PDB entry 6Z6O | electron microscopy, 3.80 A resolution | chains A and C of the 16 polymer chains in the assembly

# Chain A
Molecule: Histone deacetylase HDA1
From: Saccharomyces cerevisiae (strain ATCC 204508 / S288c)
Notes: EC 3.5.1.98
UniProtKB: P53973 (HDA1_YEAST); residues 40-700 here = UniProt positions 40-700
Chain sequence (661 residues; numbered 40 to 700; the number before each row is that of its first residue):
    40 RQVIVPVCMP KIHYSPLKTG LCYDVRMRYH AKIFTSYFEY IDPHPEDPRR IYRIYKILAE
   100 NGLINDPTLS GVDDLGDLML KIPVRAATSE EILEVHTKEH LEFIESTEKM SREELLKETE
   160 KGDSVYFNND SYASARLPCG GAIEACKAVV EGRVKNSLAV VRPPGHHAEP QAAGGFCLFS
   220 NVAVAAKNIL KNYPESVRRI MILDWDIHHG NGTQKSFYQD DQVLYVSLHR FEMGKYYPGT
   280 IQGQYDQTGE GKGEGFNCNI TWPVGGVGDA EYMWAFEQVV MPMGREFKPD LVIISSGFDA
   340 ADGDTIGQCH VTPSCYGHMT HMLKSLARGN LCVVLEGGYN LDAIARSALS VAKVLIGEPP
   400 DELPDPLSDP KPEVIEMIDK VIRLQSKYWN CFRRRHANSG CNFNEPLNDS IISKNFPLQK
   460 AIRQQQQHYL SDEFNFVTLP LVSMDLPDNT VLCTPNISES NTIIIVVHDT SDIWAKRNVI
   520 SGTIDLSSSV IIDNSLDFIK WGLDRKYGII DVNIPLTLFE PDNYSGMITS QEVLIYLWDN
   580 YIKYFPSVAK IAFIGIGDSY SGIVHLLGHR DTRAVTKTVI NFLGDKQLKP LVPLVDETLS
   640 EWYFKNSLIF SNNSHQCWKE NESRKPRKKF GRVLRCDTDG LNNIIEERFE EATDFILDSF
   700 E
Unresolved in the structure: 659-663
Construct notes: conflict L446 (Ile in P53973)
Ion coordination: Zn2+: D245, H247
UniProt features mapped onto this chain:
  - active site: H206

# Chain C
Molecule: HDA1 complex subunit 2
From: Saccharomyces cerevisiae (strain ATCC 204508 / S288c)
UniProtKB: Q06629 (HDA2_YEAST); residue numbers follow UniProt; this construct covers 10-638
Chain sequence (629 residues; each row starts with the number of its first residue):
    10 KVYYLPVTLT QFQKDLSEIL ISLHAKSFKA SIIGEPQADA VNKPSGLPAG PETHPYPTLS
    70 QRQLTYIFDS NIRAIANHPS LLVDHYMPRQ LLRMEPTESS IAGSHKFQVL NQLINSICFR
   130 DREGSPNEVI KCAIIAHSIK ELDLLEGLIL GKKFRTKRLS GTSLYNEKHK FPNLPTVDST
   190 INKDGTPNSV SSTSSNSNST SYTGYSKDDY DYSVKRNLKK RKINTDDWLF LATTKHLKHD
   250 QYLLANYDID MIISFDPMLE VELPALQVLR NNANKDIPII KLLVQNSPDH YLLDSEIKNS
   310 SVKSSHLSNN GHVDDSQEYE EIKSSLLYFL QARNAPVNNC EIDYIKLVKC CLEGKDCNNI
   370 LPVLDLITLD EASKDSSDSG FWQPQLTKLQ YSSTELPLWD GPLDIKTYQT ELMHRAVIRL
   430 RDIQDEYAKG TVPLYEKRLN ETQRQNQLDE IKNSVGLTFK KKQEVEKSIN DSEKRLKHAM
   490 TESTKLQNKI NHLLKNRQEL ENFNKLPSNT ISSENHLEEG SALADKLKEY IDKNATLFNK
   550 LKELQQANAE KSKLNDELRS KYQIESSKAA ESAQTLKILQ ESMKSLENEV NGPLTKFSTE
   610 SLKKELERLQ NDFQSLKARN KFLKNYITL
Unresolved in the structure: 43-61, 132-134, 183-210, 309-324, 378-384, 611-618
Cystine bridges: C359-C366

# How chain A and chain C interact
Residue-residue contacts (17; chain A residue first):
  R40(A) with Q452(C)
  E401(A) with K630(C), salt bridge; K633(C), salt bridge
  E640(A) with K216(C), salt bridge
  L647(A) with Y219(C), hydrophobic
  K664(A) with Y214(C)
  P665(A) with Y214(C)
  R671(A) with Y214(C)
  V672(A) with Y214(C)
  R687(A) with Y211(C), hydrogen bond; R225(C)
  E690(A) with Y211(C), hydrogen bond; Y219(C); Y221(C)
  D693(A) with Y221(C), hydrogen bond; K224(C)
  F694(A) with Y219(C)
Other interface residues (no listed pair), chain A (16 interface residues in all): F643, L673, E686, E689
Other interface residues (no listed pair), chain C (13 interface residues in all): D217, L448, N629

# Summary
Chain A and chain C form an interface of 16 and 13 residues respectively; the contacts include 3 hydrogen
bonds and 3 salt bridges. Among the polar pairs are E401(A)-K630(C), E401(A)-K633(C) and E640(A)-K216(C).
UniProt lists active-site residue H206(A) on chain A.
Chain A is Histone deacetylase HDA1 and chain C is HDA1 complex subunit 2, both from Saccharomyces cerevisiae
(strain ATCC 204508 / S288c); the structure, HDAC-TC, was determined by electron microscopy together with
6Z6F, 6Z6H and 6Z6P from the same study.
